6HM7 - chain A; structure by X-ray diffraction, 1.64 A resolution.

[Chain A]
Name: Tyrosine-protein kinase SYK
Source organism: Homo sapiens
Notes: EC 2.7.10.2
Reference sequence: P43405 (KSYK_HUMAN), isoform P43405-2; residues 360-635 here correspond to UniProt positions 337-612 (UniProt number = residue number - 23)
Amino-acid sequence (276 residues; numbered 360 to 635; the number before each row is that of its first residue):
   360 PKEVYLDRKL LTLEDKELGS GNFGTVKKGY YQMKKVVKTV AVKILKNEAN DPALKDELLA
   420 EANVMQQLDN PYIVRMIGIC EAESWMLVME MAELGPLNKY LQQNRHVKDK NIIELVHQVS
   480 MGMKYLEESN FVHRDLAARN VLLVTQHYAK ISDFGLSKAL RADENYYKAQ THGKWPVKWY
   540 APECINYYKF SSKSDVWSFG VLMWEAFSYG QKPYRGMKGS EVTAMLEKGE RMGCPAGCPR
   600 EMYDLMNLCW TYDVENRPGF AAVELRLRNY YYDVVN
Unresolved in the structure: 360-362, 531-533, 634-635
Modified / non-standard residues: Tyr525 (O-phosphotyrosine; PTR)
Curated features (UniProtKB/Swiss-Prot):
  - modified residue: Tyr507 (Phosphotyrosine)
Residues lining bound ligands: GDH (7-[2-methoxy-6-[(4-methylpyridin-2-yl)methoxy]phenyl]-2,3,4,5-tetrahydro-1H-3-benzazepine): Leu377, Gly378, Phe382, Val385, Ala400, Val433, Met448, Glu449, Met450, Ala451, Glu452, Leu453, Gly454, Pro455, Lys458, Arg498, Asn499, Leu501, Ser511, Asp512

[Overview]
Ligands of chain A: compound GDH.
Chain A is Tyrosine-protein kinase SYK (Homo sapiens); the structure, Crystal structure of spleen tyrosine
kinase (syk) in complex with a 2-(phenoxymethyl)pyridine inhibitor, was determined by X-ray diffraction (same
publication as 6HM6).
